Entry 3ZVJ (X-ray diffraction, 3.00 A resolution); this record covers chains A and J of the 20 polymer chains in the assembly.

Chain A (and J):
Name: Thioredoxin peroxidase
Source organism: Schistosoma mansoni
Notes: EC 1.11.1.15; chain J of this document is another copy of the same molecule, construct and numbering; everything in this record applies to it too
UniProt: O97161 (O97161_SCHMA); residue numbers follow UniProt; this construct covers 1-185
Chain sequence (219 residues; each row starts with the number of its first residue; numbers below 1 keep their minus sign (Met-33 is residue -33)):
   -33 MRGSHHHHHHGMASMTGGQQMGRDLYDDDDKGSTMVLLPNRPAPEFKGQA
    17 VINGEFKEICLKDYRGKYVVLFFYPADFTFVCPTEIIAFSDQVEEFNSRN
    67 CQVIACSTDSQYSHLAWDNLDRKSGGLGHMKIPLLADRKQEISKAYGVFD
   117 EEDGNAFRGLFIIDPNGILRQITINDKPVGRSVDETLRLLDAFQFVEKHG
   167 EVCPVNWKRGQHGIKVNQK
Disordered / not traced: -33 to 0, 166-185 (chain J: -33 to 0, 172-185)
Sequence notes: expression tag (-33 to 0)
From the paper describing this entry:
  - conformationally variable residues (domain motion, loop rearrangement, order/disorder transition): Phe46, Val47 to Pro49, Phe161
  - catalytic residues: Cys48, Arg124, Cys169 (citing earlier work)

Interface between chain A and chain J:
Residue-residue contacts (35; chain A residue first):
  Pro41(A) with Arg104(J), hydrogen bond (backbone-side chain)
  Ala42(A) with Ser76(J); Arg104(J)
  Asp43(A) with Ser76(J); Tyr78(J); Ser79(J)
  Phe44(A) with Phe44(J), hydrophobic; Tyr78(J); Ser79(J); Ala82(J), hydrophobic
  Thr74(A) with Arg104(J), hydrogen bond
  Asp75(A) with Asp75(J); Ser76(J); Ser79(J); Arg104(J), salt bridge
  Ser76(A) with Asp75(J)
  Tyr78(A) with Asp43(J); Phe44(J); Thr45(J)
  Ser79(A) with Ser79(J)
  Ala82(A) with Phe44(J), hydrophobic
  Arg104(A) with Pro41(J); Ser73(J); Thr74(J); Asp75(J), salt bridge; Gln106(J); Asp119(J); Gly120(J); Asn121(J)
  Lys105(A) with Glu117(J), hydrogen bond (side chain-backbone); Glu118(J)
  Gln106(A) with Gln106(J)
  Glu118(A) with Lys105(J)
  Gly120(A) with Arg104(J), hydrogen bond (backbone-side chain)
  Asn121(A) with Arg104(J)
Other interface residues (no listed pair), chain A (18 interface residues in all): Thr45, Ser73
Other interface residues (no listed pair), chain J (20 interface residues in all): Ala42

Summary:
18 residues of chain A face 20 of chain J across their interface, with 4 hydrogen bonds and 2 salt bridges.
Polar pairs include Asp75(A)-Arg104(J), Pro41(A)-Arg104(J) and Thr74(A)-Arg104(J). The paper reports catalytic
residues Cys48(A), Arg124(A) and Cys169(A); conformational variability at Phe46(A), Val47(A) and Phe161(A).
Both chains are Thioredoxin peroxidase (Schistosoma mansoni). Entry 3ZVJ (Crystal structure of high molecular
weight (HMW) form of Peroxiredoxin I from Schistosoma mansoni) was determined by X-ray diffraction together
with 3ZTL from the same study.
